PDB entry 5SUZ | X-ray diffraction, 1.84 A resolution | chains A and B

[Chain A (and B)]
Protein: Segment polarity protein dishevelled homolog DVL-2
Source organism: Homo sapiens
Notes: chain B of this document is another copy of the same molecule, construct and numbering; everything in this record applies to it too
UniProt: O14641 (DVL2_HUMAN); residue numbers follow UniProt; this construct covers 416-509
Sequence (95 residues; each row starts with the number of its first residue):
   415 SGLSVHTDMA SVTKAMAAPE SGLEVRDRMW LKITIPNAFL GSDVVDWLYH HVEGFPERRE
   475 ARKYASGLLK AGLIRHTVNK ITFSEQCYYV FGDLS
Modified residues: Mse423 (selenomethionine; parent Met); Mse430 (selenomethionine; parent Met); Mse443 (selenomethionine; parent Met)
Construct notes: expression tag (415)
What the authors report for this chain:
  - self-association interface (contacts with another copy of this molecule): Arg442 to Ile447
  - mutagenesis - G436P, D460K, E499G: abolished signaling
  - mutagenesis - L445E: abolished binding to tetramerization
  - mutagenesis - L445E: decreased signaling
  - mutagenesis - R442A, W444A: decreased binding to Frizzled

[Interface between chain A and chain B]
Contacting residue pairs (110; chain A residue first):
  Ser415(A) with Glu467(B), hydrogen bond (backbone-side chain)
  Leu417(A) with Trp461(B), hydrophobic; His465(B); Val466(B); Glu467(B), hydrogen bond (backbone-backbone)
  Ser418(A) with Val466(B); Glu467(B)
  Val419(A) with Val466(B); Glu467(B), hydrogen bond (backbone-backbone); Gly468(B); Phe469(B), hydrophobic
  Mse423(A) with Tyr478(B); Gly481(B); Leu482(B); Leu487(B), hydrophobic
  Ala424(A) with Leu487(B)
  Val426(A) with Leu462(B), hydrophobic; Tyr478(B)
  Thr427(A) with Leu482(B); Leu487(B); Phe505(B)
  Lys428(A) with Leu508(B)
  Mse430(A) with Val458(B); Trp461(B); Leu462(B), hydrophobic; Phe505(B), hydrophobic
  Ala431(A) with Phe505(B), hydrophobic; Leu508(B), hydrophobic
  Ser435(A) with Trp461(B), hydrogen bond (backbone-side chain)
  Gly436(A) with Trp461(B)
  Leu437(A) with Asp457(B); Trp461(B); Phe505(B), hydrophobic
  Glu438(A) with Phe453(B); Asp457(B)
  Val439(A) with Ala452(B)
  Arg440(A) with Ile449(B); Asn451(B), hydrogen bond (backbone-backbone); Ala452(B), hydrogen bond (backbone-backbone)
  Asp441(A) with Thr448(B); Ile449(B), hydrogen bond (backbone-backbone)
  Arg442(A) with Lys446(B); Ile447(B); Ile449(B)
  Mse443(A) with Leu445(B); Lys446(B); Ile447(B), hydrogen bond (backbone-backbone); Ile449(B), hydrophobic; Thr491(B); Tyr502(B), hydrophobic
  Trp444(A) with Trp444(B), hydrophobic; Leu445(B); Lys446(B); Tyr502(B)
  Leu445(A) with Mse443(B); Trp444(B); Leu445(B), hydrogen bond (backbone-backbone)
  Lys446(A) with Arg442(B); Mse443(B); Trp444(B)
  Ile447(A) with Arg442(B); Mse443(B), hydrogen bond (backbone-backbone)
  Thr448(A) with Asp441(B)
  Ile449(A) with Arg440(B); Asp441(B), hydrogen bond (backbone-backbone); Mse443(B), hydrophobic
  Pro450(A) with Arg440(B)
  Asn451(A) with Val439(B); Arg440(B), hydrogen bond (backbone-backbone)
  Ala452(A) with Val439(B); Arg440(B), hydrogen bond (backbone-backbone)
  Phe453(A) with Glu438(B); Arg440(B)
  Asp457(A) with Leu437(B); Glu438(B); Arg440(B), salt bridge
  Val458(A) with Mse430(B)
  Trp461(A) with Leu417(B), hydrophobic; Mse430(B), hydrophobic; Ser435(B), hydrogen bond (side chain-backbone); Gly436(B); Leu437(B)
  His465(A) with Leu417(B)
  Val466(A) with Leu417(B); Ser418(B); Val419(B)
  Glu467(A) with Ser415(B); Leu417(B), hydrogen bond (backbone-backbone); Ser418(B); Val419(B), hydrogen bond (backbone-backbone)
  Gly468(A) with Val419(B)
  Phe469(A) with Val419(B), hydrophobic
  Tyr478(A) with Mse423(B); Val426(B)
  Gly481(A) with Mse423(B)
  Leu482(A) with Thr427(B); Mse430(B), hydrophobic
  Leu487(A) with Mse423(B), hydrophobic; Ala424(B); Thr427(B)
  Thr491(A) with Mse443(B)
  Tyr502(A) with Arg442(B); Mse443(B), hydrophobic; Trp444(B)
  Phe505(A) with Thr427(B); Mse430(B), hydrophobic; Ala431(B), hydrophobic; Leu437(B), hydrophobic
  Leu508(A) with Thr427(B); Lys428(B)
Other interface residues (no listed pair), chain A (53 interface residues in all): Thr421, Ala429, Leu454, Leu462, Ile488, Val492, Ser509
Other interface residues (no listed pair), chain B (52 interface residues in all): Thr421, Ala429, Pro450, Ala485, Ile488, Val492

[Summary]
53 residues of chain A and 52 residues of chain B are in contact; the contacts include 16 hydrogen bonds and 1
salt bridge. Polar contacts include Asp457(A)-Arg440(B), Ser415(A)-Glu467(B) and Ser435(A)-Trp461(B). From the
paper: G436P, D460K and E499G of chain A abolish signaling; a self-association interface involving Arg442(A);
6 substitutions were tested in all.
Both chains are Segment polarity protein dishevelled homolog DVL-2 (Homo sapiens). Entry 5SUZ (Domain-swapped
dimer of human Dishevelled2 DEP domain: C-centered monoclinic crystal form crystallised from monomeric
fraction) was determined by X-ray diffraction together with 5LNP and 5SUY from the same study.
